6UU7 - chains CCC and 111 of the 9 polymer chains in the assembly; structure by X-ray diffraction, 4.40 A resolution (low resolution: residue-level contacts below are approximate; hydrogen-bond / salt-bridge calls are withheld).

# Chain CCC
Name: DNA-directed RNA polymerase subunit beta
Source organism: Escherichia coli
Notes: EC 2.7.7.6
UniProt: P0A8V4 (RPOB_ECO57); numbering as in UniProt (aligned over 1-1342)
Sequence (1342 residues; numbered 1 to 1342; the number before each row is that of its first residue):
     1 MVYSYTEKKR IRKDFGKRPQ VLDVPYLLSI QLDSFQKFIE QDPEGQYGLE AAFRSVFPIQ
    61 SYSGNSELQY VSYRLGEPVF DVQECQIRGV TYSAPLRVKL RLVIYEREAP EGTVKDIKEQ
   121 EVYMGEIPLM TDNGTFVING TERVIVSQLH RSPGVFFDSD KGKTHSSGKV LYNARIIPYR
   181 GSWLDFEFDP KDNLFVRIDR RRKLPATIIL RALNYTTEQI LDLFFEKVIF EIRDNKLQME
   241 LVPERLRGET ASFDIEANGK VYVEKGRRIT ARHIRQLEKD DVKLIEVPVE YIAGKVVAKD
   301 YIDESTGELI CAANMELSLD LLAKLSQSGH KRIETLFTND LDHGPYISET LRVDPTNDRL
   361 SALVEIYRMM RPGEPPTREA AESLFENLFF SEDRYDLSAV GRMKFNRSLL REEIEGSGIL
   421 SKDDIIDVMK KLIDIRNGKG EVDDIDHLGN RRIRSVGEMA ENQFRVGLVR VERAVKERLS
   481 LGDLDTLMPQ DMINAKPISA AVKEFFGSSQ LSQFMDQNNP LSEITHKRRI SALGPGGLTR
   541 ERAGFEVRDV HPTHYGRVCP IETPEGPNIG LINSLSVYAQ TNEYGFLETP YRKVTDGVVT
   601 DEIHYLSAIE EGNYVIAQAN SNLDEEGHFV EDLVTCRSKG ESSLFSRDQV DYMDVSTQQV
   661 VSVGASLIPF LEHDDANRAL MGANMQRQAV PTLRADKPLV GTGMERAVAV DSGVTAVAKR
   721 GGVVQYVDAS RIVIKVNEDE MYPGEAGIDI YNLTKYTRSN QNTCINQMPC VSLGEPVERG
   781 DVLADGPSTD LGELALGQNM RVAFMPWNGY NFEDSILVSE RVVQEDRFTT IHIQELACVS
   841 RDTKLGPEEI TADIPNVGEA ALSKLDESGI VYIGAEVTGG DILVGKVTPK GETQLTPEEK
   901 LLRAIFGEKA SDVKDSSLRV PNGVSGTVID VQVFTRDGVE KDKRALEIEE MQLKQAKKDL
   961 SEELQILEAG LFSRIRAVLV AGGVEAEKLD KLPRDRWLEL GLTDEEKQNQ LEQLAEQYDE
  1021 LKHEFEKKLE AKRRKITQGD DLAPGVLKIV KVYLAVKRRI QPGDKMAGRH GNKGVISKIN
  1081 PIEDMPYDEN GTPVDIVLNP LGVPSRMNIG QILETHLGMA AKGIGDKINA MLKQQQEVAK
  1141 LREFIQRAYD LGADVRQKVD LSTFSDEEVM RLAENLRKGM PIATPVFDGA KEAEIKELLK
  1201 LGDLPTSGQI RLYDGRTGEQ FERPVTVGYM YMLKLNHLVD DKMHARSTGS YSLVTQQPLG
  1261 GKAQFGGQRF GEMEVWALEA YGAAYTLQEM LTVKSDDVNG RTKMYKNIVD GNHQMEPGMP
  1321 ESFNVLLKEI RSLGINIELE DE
Unresolved in the structure: 1
Curated features (UniProtKB/Swiss-Prot):
  - modified residue (N6-acetyllysine): Lys1022, Lys1200

# Chain 111
Molecule: Synthetic DNA 50-mer (promoter non-template strand)
Sequence (50 nucleotides; numbered 10 to 59; the number before each row is that of its first residue):
    10 ACCTTGACAT CCCACCTCAC GTATGCTATA ATGTGTGCAG TCTGACGCGG
Unresolved in the structure: 10-24, 45-50

# How chain CCC and chain 111 interact
Residue-residue contacts - 12 pairs, chain CCC then chain 111:
  Arg151(CCC) - DA54(111)
  Gly181(CCC) - DG53(111)
  Trp183(CCC) - DG53(111)
  Asp199(CCC) - DG53(111)
  Arg200(CCC) - DG53(111)
  Arg200(CCC) - DA54(111)
  Arg371(CCC) - DG44(111)
  Glu374(CCC) - DT43(111)
  Glu374(CCC) - DG44(111)
  Glu541(CCC) - DC55(111)
  Arg542(CCC) - DA54(111)
  Arg542(CCC) - DC55(111)
Other interface residues (no listed pair), chain CCC (11 interface residues in all): Arg175, Pro375
Other interface residues (no listed pair), chain 111 (7 interface residues in all): DG42, DT52

# Summary
11 residues of chain CCC face 7 of chain 111 across their interface.
Chain CCC is DNA-directed RNA polymerase subunit beta (Escherichia coli) and chain 111 is Synthetic DNA 50-mer
(promoter non-template strand); the structure, E. coli sigma-S transcription initiation complex with a 6-nt
RNA and an NTP ("Old" crystal soaked ..., was determined by X-ray diffraction, deposited together with 6UTV,
6UTW, 6UTX, 6UTY, 6UTZ, 6UU0 and 11 further entries.
